PDB entry 6YGF | X-ray diffraction, 1.70 A resolution | chains B and A

Chain B (and A):
Name: AfNADase
Source organism: Aspergillus fumigatus Af293
Notes: chain A of this document is another copy of the same molecule, construct and numbering; everything in this record applies to it too
Reference sequence: Q4WL81 (Q4WL81_ASPFU); residues 1-234 here = UniProt positions 1-234
Chain sequence (248 residues; row label = number of the first residue in the row):
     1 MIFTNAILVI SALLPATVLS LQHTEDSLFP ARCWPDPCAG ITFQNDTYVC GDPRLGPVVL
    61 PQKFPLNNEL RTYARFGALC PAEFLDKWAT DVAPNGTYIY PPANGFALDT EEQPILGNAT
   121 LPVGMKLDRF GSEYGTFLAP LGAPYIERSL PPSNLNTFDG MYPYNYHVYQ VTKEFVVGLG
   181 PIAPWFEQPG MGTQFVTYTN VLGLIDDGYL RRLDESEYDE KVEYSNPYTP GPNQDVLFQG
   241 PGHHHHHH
Unresolved in the structure: 1-25, 235-248 (chain A: 1-24, 234-248)
Disulfides: C33-C80, C38-C50
Glycans and other covalent adducts: N-acetylglucosamine (NAG) linked to N45; glycan linked to N95, N118
Sequence notes: expression tag (235-248)
Swiss-Prot annotation at these positions:
  - active site: R129, Q194
  - binding site (NAD(+)): F130, T136, R148
  - binding site (Ca(2+)): S216, D219, E220, E223
  - glycosylation (N-linked (GlcNAc...) asparagine): N45, N95, N118
  - mutagenesis: R129 (R129A: Abolishes the NADase activity), F130 (F130A: Reduces the NADase activity), F137 (F137A: Abolishes the NADase activity), Q194 (Q194A/K: Abolishes the NADase activity), D219 to E220 (Leads to a sevenfold reduction of the NADase activity)
Reported in the primary citation:
  - binding site for nicotinamide: R129, F130, R148
  - binding site for Adenosine-5-Diphosphoribose: Y100, R129, S132, N154, F158
  - mutagenesis - D219A/E220A: decreased catalytic activity on  NAD
  - catalytic residues: R129, Q194 (proposed by the authors, not directly observed)
  - mutagenesis - R129A, F137A: abolished catalytic activity
  - mutagenesis - Q194A, Q194K: abolished catalytic activity on  NAD
  - mutagenesis - F130A: decreased catalytic activity

Chain B / chain A interface:
Residue-residue contacts (113):
  F64(B) with R71(A); T72(A)
  N68(B) with N68(A), hydrogen bond; R71(A); T72(A)
  R71(B) with F64(A); N68(A); K221(A)
  T72(B) with K221(A); Y224(A)
  Y73(B) with K221(A)
  A74(B) with K221(A); V222(A), hydrophobic
  G77(B) with V222(A); S225(A)
  D86(B) with N233(A), hydrogen bond (backbone-side chain)
  K87(B) with T229(A), hydrogen bond (side chain-backbone); P230(A); G231(A); P232(A); N233(A)
  W88(B) with P230(A); G231(A); P232(A)
  A89(B) with N233(A), hydrogen bond (backbone-side chain)
  I99(B) with P232(A), hydrophobic; N233(A)
  L108(B) with A119(A)
  D109(B) with N118(A)
  T110(B) with N118(A), hydrogen bond (backbone-backbone); A119(A); T120(A)
  I115(B) with L116(A); G117(A); L179(A)
  L116(B) with I115(A)
  G117(B) with I115(A)
  N118(B) with D109(A); T110(A), hydrogen bond (backbone-backbone)
  T120(B) with T110(A)
  M125(B) with M191(A), hydrophobic
  P140(B) with M191(A), hydrophobic
  A143(B) with E147(A)
  P144(B) with G142(A); P144(A); E147(A)
  I146(B) with Y224(A), hydrophobic
  E147(B) with A143(A); P144(A); E147(A)
  V176(B) with T110(A)
  L179(B) with I115(A); P181(A), hydrophobic; M191(A), hydrophobic
  P181(B) with L179(A), hydrophobic; T193(A)
  P184(B) with N226(A); T229(A)
  W185(B) with P232(A)
  E187(B) with S225(A); N226(A), hydrogen bond (backbone-backbone); P227(A)
  Q188(B) with S225(A); N226(A), hydrogen bond (backbone-side chain)
  P189(B) with Y224(A); N226(A); Y228(A)
  M191(B) with M125(A), hydrophobic; P140(A), hydrophobic; T193(A), hydrogen bond (backbone-side chain); F195(A), hydrophobic
  G192(B) with T193(A), hydrogen bond (backbone-side chain)
  T193(B) with P181(A); M191(A), hydrogen bond (side chain-backbone); G192(A), hydrogen bond (side chain-backbone)
  F195(B) with M191(A), hydrophobic
  E220(B) with E25(A); D26(A)
  K221(B) with D26(A), hydrogen bond (backbone-side chain); R71(A); T72(A); Y73(A); A74(A)
  V222(B) with E25(A); A74(A), hydrophobic; G77(A)
  Y224(B) with T72(A); I146(A); P189(A)
  S225(B) with G77(A); E187(A); Q188(A)
  N226(B) with P184(A); E187(A), hydrogen bond (backbone-backbone); Q188(A), hydrogen bond (side chain-backbone); P189(A)
  P227(B) with E187(A)
  Y228(B) with P189(A)
  T229(B) with K87(A), hydrogen bond (backbone-side chain); P184(A)
  P230(B) with K87(A); W88(A)
  G231(B) with K87(A); W88(A)
  P232(B) with K87(A); W88(A); I99(A), hydrophobic; W185(A)
  Q234(B) with D86(A); K87(A); A89(A), hydrogen bond (side chain-backbone); T90(A); I99(A)
Interface residues without a listed pair, chain B (56 interface residues in all): L70, A78, A107, A119, G142
Interface residues without a listed pair, chain A (58 interface residues in all): L70, A78, A107, L108, V176

In short:
56 residues of chain B and 58 residues of chain A are in contact, with 17 hydrogen bonds. Polar pairs include
N68(B)-N68(A), D86(B)-N233(A) and K87(B)-T229(A). Covalently linked N-acetylglucosamine: at N45(B). From the
paper: catalytic residues R129(B) and Q194(B); R129A and F137A of chain B abolish catalytic activity; 6
substitutions were tested in all.
Both chains are AfNADase (Aspergillus fumigatus Af293). Entry 6YGF (NADase from Aspergillus fumigatus with
trapped reaction products) was determined by X-ray diffraction (same publication as 6YGE and 6YGG).
